6XER - chains B and E of the 5 polymer chains in the assembly; structure by X-ray diffraction, 2.50 A resolution.

[Chain B]
Name: Tubulin beta chain
From: Sus scrofa
UniProt: A0A287AGU7 (A0A287AGU7_PIG); numbering as in UniProt (aligned over 1-433)
Amino-acid sequence (433 residues; each row starts with the number of its first residue):
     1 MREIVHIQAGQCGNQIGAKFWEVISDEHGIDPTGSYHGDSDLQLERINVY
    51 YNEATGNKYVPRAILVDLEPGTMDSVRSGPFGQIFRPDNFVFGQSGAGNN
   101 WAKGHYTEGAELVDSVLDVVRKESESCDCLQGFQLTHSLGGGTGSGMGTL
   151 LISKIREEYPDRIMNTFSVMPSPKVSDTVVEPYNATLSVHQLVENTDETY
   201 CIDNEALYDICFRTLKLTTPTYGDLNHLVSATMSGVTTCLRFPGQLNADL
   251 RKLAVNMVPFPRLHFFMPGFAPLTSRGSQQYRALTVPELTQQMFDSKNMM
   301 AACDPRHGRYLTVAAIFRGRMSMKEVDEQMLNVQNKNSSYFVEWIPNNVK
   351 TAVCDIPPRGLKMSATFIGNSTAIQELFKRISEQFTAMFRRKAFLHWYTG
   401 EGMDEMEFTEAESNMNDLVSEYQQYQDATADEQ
Disordered / not traced: 279-283, 431-433
Small-molecule neighbours:
  - GDP (guanosine-5'-diphosphate): G10, Q11, C12, Q15, I16, D67, S138, G140, G141, G142, T143, G144, S145, V169, P171, V175, S176, D177, E181, N204, L207, Y222, L225, N226
  - colchicine (LOC; N-[(7S)-1,2,3,10-tetramethoxy-9-oxo-6,7-dihydro-5H-benzo[d]heptalen-7-yl]ethanamide): V236, C239, L240, L246, A248, D249, K252, L253, N256, M257, T312, V313, A314, I316, N348, K350, A352, I368

[Chain E]
Name: Stathmin-4
From: Rattus norvegicus
UniProt: P63043 (STMN4_RAT); residues 5-145 here correspond to UniProt positions 49-189 (UniProt number = residue number + 44)
Amino-acid sequence (143 residues; row label = number of the first residue in the row):
     3 MADMEVIELNKATSGQSWEVILKPPSFDGVPEFNASLPRRRDPSLEEIQK
    53 KLEAAEERRKYQEAELLKHLAEKREHEREVIQKAIEENNNFIKMAKEKLA
   103 QKMESNKENREAHLAAMLERLQEKDKHAEEVRKNKELKEEASR
Disordered / not traced: 3-6, 31-44, 141-145
Differences from the reference sequence: initiating methionine (3); expression tag (4); engineered mutation A14 (Cys58 in P63043), W20 (Phe64 in P63043)
Swiss-Prot annotation at these positions:
  - modified residue: S46 (Phosphoserine)

[Interface between chain B and chain E]
Pairs across the interface (25):
  H105(B) with E79(E), salt bridge
  Y106(B) with H78(E), hydrogen bond; E79(E); V82(E), hydrophobic; I83(E)
  L150(B) with E79(E)
  S153(B) with L72(E); K75(E); R76(E), hydrogen bond
  K154(B) with R76(E)
  R156(B) with L68(E); L72(E)
  E157(B) with L69(E); L72(E); R76(E), salt bridge
  P160(B) with E65(E)
  N195(B) with K75(E), hydrogen bond
  G400(B) with A86(E)
  E401(B) with V82(E); A86(E)
  G402(B) with V82(E); K85(E); A86(E)
  M403(B) with V82(E)
  E407(B) with H78(E), salt bridge
Interface residues without a listed pair, chain B (16 interface residues in all): T107, A110
Interface residues without a listed pair, chain E (13 interface residues in all): A73

[In short]
The interface between chain B and chain E involves 16 residues on one side and 13 on the other, with 3
hydrogen bonds and 3 salt bridges. Among the polar pairs are H105(B)-E79(E), E157(B)-R76(E) and
E407(B)-H78(E). Bound to chain B: GDP and colchicine.
Chain B is Tubulin beta chain (Sus scrofa) and chain E is Stathmin-4 (Rattus norvegicus); the structure,
Tubulin-RB3_SLD in complex with colchicine, was determined by X-ray diffraction together with 6XES and 6XET
from the same study.
